8GZW - chains A and B; structure by X-ray diffraction, 2.50 A resolution.

== Chain A ==
Molecule: Cell division protein FtsZ
Source organism: Klebsiella pneumoniae
Reference sequence: W9BCK7 (W9BCK7_KLEPN); residue numbers follow UniProt; this construct covers 11-316
Amino-acid sequence (309 residues; row label = number of the first residue in the row):
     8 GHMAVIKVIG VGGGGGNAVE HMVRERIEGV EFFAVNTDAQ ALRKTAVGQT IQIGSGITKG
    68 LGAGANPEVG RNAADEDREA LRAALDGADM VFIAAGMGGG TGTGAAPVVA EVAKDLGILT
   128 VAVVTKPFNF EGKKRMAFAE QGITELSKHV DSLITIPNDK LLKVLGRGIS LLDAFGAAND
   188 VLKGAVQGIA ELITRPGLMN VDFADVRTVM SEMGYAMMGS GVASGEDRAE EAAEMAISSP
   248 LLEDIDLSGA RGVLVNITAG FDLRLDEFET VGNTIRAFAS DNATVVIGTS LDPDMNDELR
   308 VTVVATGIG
Unresolved in the structure: 8-9
Construct notes: expression tag (8-10)
Residues lining bound ligands: GDP (guanosine-5'-diphosphate): Gly19, Gly20, Gly21, Asn24, Asn43, Ala70, Gly103, Met104, Gly105, Gly106, Gly107, Thr108, Gly109, Thr110, Pro134, Glu138, Arg142, Asn165, Phe182, Ala185, Asn186, Leu189

== Chain B ==
Molecule: Monobody
Source organism: Homo sapiens
Notes: antibody fragment or engineered binder
Amino-acid sequence (92 residues; each row starts with the number of its first residue; numbers below 1 keep their minus sign (Gly-1 is residue -1)):
    -1 GSVSSVPTKL EVVAATPTSL LISWDAPAVT VSYYRITYGE TGGNSPVQEF TVPGSKSTAT
    59 ISGLSPGVDY TITVYARSAY HRRSPISINY RT
Unresolved in the structure: -1

== Interface between chain A and chain B ==
Pairs across the interface - 39 pairs, chain A then chain B:
  His28(A) - Arg81(B)
  Glu32(A) - Arg80(B)
  Glu32(A) - Arg81(B)  salt bridge
  Val171(A) - Ala26(B)
  Val171(A) - Val27(B)
  Val171(A) - Thr28(B)  hydrogen bond (backbone-backbone)
  Val171(A) - Tyr78(B)
  Leu172(A) - Ala26(B)
  Leu172(A) - Val27(B)  hydrophobic
  Gly173(A) - Ala26(B)  hydrogen bond (backbone-backbone)
  Ile176(A) - Ala26(B)  hydrophobic
  Gly183(A) - Arg81(B)  hydrogen bond (backbone-side chain)
  Ala184(A) - Val27(B)  hydrophobic
  Asp187(A) - Tyr78(B)
  Asp187(A) - His79(B)
  Asp187(A) - Arg81(B)  salt bridge
  Gln194(A) - Arg80(B)
  Glu198(A) - Arg80(B)  salt bridge
  Ser227(A) - Ala77(B)
  Gly228(A) - Ala77(B)
  Val229(A) - Tyr31(B)
  Val229(A) - Ser76(B)
  Val229(A) - Ala77(B)
  Ala230(A) - Tyr31(B)
  Ser231(A) - Tyr31(B)
  Ser231(A) - Thr49(B)
  Met242(A) - Ser30(B)
  Met242(A) - Ala77(B)  hydrophobic
  Pro247(A) - Tyr78(B)
  Leu248(A) - Tyr78(B)  hydrophobic
  Asp301(A) - Arg33(B)
  Asn303(A) - Arg33(B)
  Asn303(A) - Glu47(B)
  Glu305(A) - Tyr31(B)  hydrogen bond
  Glu305(A) - Arg33(B)  salt bridge
  Glu305(A) - Arg75(B)  salt bridge
  Arg307(A) - Ser76(B)
  Arg307(A) - His79(B)
  Arg307(A) - Arg80(B)
Other interface residues (no listed pair), chain A (28 interface residues in all): Leu168, Asp180, Val188, Gly195, Thr265
Other interface residues (no listed pair), chain B (16 interface residues in all): Ser82

== Summary ==
The interface between chain A and chain B involves 28 residues on one side and 16 on the other; the contacts
include 4 hydrogen bonds and 5 salt bridges. Polar contacts include Glu32(A)-Arg81(B), Asp187(A)-Arg81(B) and
Glu198(A)-Arg80(B). Bound to chain A: GDP.
Here chain A is Cell division protein FtsZ (Klebsiella pneumoniae) and chain B is Monobody (Homo sapiens).
Entry 8GZW (Klebsiella pneumoniae FtsZ complexed with monobody (P21)) was determined by X-ray diffraction
(same publication as 8H1O, 8IBN, 8GZV and 8GZX).
